6SOY - chains B and C of the 3 polymer chains in the assembly; structure by X-ray diffraction, 2.75 A resolution.

[Chain B]
Molecule: ESAG7, subunit of heterodimeric transferrin receptor
From: Trypanosoma brucei
UniProtKB: Q8WPU2 (Q8WPU2_9TRYP); residue numbers follow UniProt; this construct covers 1-338
Chain sequence (338 residues; row label = number of the first residue in the row):
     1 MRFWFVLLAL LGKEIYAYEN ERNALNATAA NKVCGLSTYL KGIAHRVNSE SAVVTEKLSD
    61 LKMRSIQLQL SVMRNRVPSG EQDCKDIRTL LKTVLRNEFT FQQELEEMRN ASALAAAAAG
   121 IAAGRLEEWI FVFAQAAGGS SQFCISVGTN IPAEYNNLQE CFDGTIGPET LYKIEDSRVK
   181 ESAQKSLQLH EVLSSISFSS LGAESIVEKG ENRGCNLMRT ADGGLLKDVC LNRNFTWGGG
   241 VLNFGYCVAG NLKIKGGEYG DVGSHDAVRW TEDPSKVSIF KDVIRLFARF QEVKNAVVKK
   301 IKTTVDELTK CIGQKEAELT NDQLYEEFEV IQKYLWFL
Not modelled in the structure: 1-17, 75-81, 338
Curated features (UniProtKB/Swiss-Prot):
  - glycosylation (N-linked (GlcNAc...) asparagine): Asn-26, Asn-110, Asn-234
Disulfides: Cys-34/Cys-161, Cys-84/Cys-311, Cys-144/Cys-215, Cys-230/Cys-247

[Chain C]
Molecule: Serotransferrin
From: Homo sapiens
UniProtKB: P02787 (TRFE_HUMAN); residues 3-679 here correspond to UniProt positions 22-698 (UniProt number = residue number + 19)
Chain sequence (677 residues; row label = number of the first residue in the row):
     3 DKTVRWCAVS EHEATKCQSF RDHMKSVIPS DGPSVACVKK ASYLDCIRAI AANEADAVTL
    63 DAGLVYDAYL APNNLKPVVA EFYGSKEDPQ TFYYAVAVVK KDSGFQMNQL RGKKSCHTGL
   123 GRSAGWNIPI GLLYCDLPEP RKPLEKAVAN FFSGSCAPCA DGTDFPQLCQ LCPGCGCSTL
   183 NQYFGYSGAF KCLKDGAGDV AFVKHSTIFE NLANKADRDQ YELLCLDNTR KPVDEYKDCH
   243 LAQVPSHTVV ARSMGGKEDL IWELLNQAQE HFGKDKSKEF QLFSSPHGKD LLFKDSAHGF
   303 LKVPPRMDAK MYLGYEYVTA IRNLREGTCP EAPTDECKPV KWCALSHHER LKCDEWSVNS
   363 VGKIECVSAE TTEDCIAKIM NGEADAMSLD GGFVYIAGKC GLVPVLAENY NKSDNCEDTP
   423 EAGYFAVAVV KKSASDLTWD NLKGKKSCHT AVGRTAGWNI PMGLLYNKIN HCRFDEFFSE
   483 GCAPGSKKDS SLCKLCMGSG LNLCEPNNKE GYYGYTGAFR CLVEKGDVAF VKHQTVPQNT
   543 GGKNPDPWAK NLNEKDYELL CLDGTRKPVE EYANCHLARA PNHAVVTRKD KEACVHKILR
   603 QQQHLFGSNV TDCSGNFCLF RSETKDLLFR DDTVCLAKLH DRNTYEKYLG EEYVKAVGNL
   663 RKCSTSSLLE ACTFRRP
Not modelled in the structure: 333-339, 609-626
Construct notes: conflict Val-429 (Ile448 in P02787)
Curated features (UniProtKB/Swiss-Prot):
  - binding site (Fe(3+)): Asp-63, Tyr-95, Tyr-188, His-249, Asp-392, Tyr-426, Tyr-517, His-585
  - binding site (hydrogencarbonate): Thr-120, Arg-124, Ala-126, Gly-127, Thr-452, Arg-456, Ala-458, Gly-459
  - modified residue: Arg-23 (Dimethylated arginine), Ser-370 (Phosphoserine), Ser-666 (Phosphoserine)
  - glycosylation: Ser-32 (O-linked (GalNAc...) serine), Asn-413 (N-linked (GlcNAc...) (complex) asparagine), Asn-472 (N-linked (GlcNAc...) asparagine), Asn-611 (N-linked (GlcNAc...) (complex) asparagine)
Disulfides: Cys-9/Cys-48, Cys-19/Cys-39, Cys-118/Cys-194, Cys-137/Cys-331, Cys-158/Cys-174, Cys-161/Cys-179, Cys-171/Cys-177, Cys-227/Cys-241, Cys-345/Cys-377, Cys-355/Cys-368, Cys-402/Cys-674, Cys-418/Cys-637, Cys-450/Cys-523, Cys-474/Cys-665, Cys-484/Cys-498, Cys-495/Cys-506, Cys-563/Cys-577
Covalently attached groups: N-acetylglucosamine (NAG) linked to Asn-413
Ion coordination: Fe ion: Asp-392, Tyr-426, Tyr-517, His-585

[Chain B / chain C interface]
Contacting residue pairs (29):
  Tyr-18(B) with Arg-324(C)
  Glu-19(B) with Tyr-71(C), hydrogen bond; Leu-72(C); Lys-312(C); Arg-324(C), salt bridge
  Asn-20(B) with Asn-383(C), hydrogen bond
  Gly-138(B) with Arg-352(C), hydrogen bond (backbone-side chain)
  Gly-139(B) with Asp-356(C)
  Ser-140(B) with Arg-352(C), hydrogen bond (backbone-side chain); Asp-356(C), hydrogen bond; Ser-359(C), hydrogen bond
  Ser-141(B) with Glu-367(C); Cys-368(C), hydrogen bond (side chain-backbone)
  Gln-142(B) with Arg-352(C), hydrogen bond; Cys-368(C)
  Asn-150(B) with Ser-359(C), hydrogen bond; Gly-364(C); Ile-366(C); Glu-367(C)
  Ile-151(B) with Val-360(C), hydrophobic
  Arg-213(B) with Glu-367(C), salt bridge
  Asp-222(B) with Asn-76(C)
  Cys-230(B) with Pro-74(C), hydrophobic; Asn-76(C)
  Tyr-246(B) with Pro-74(C)
  Cys-247(B) with Ala-73(C), hydrophobic; Pro-74(C), hydrophobic
  His-265(B) with Ala-73(C); Pro-74(C)
Also at the interface, not in a pair above, chain B (18 interface residues in all): Asp-228, Ala-249
Also at the interface, not in a pair above, chain C (23 interface residues in all): Tyr-68, Met-256, Asn-325, Glu-328, Thr-330, Val-369, Glu-385

[Overview]
The interface between chain B and chain C involves 18 residues on one side and 23 on the other, with 9
hydrogen bonds and 2 salt bridges. Among the polar pairs are Glu-19(B)/Arg-324(C), Arg-213(B)/Glu-367(C) and
Glu-19(B)/Tyr-71(C). Covalently linked N-acetylglucosamine: at Asn-413(C).
Here chain B is ESAG7, subunit of heterodimeric transferrin receptor (Trypanosoma brucei) and chain C is
Serotransferrin (Homo sapiens). Entry 6SOY (Trypanosoma brucei transferrin receptor in complex with human
transferrin) was determined by X-ray diffraction together with 6SOZ from the same study.
